Entry 3LDS (X-ray diffraction, 3.00 A resolution); this record covers chains A and P of the 3 polymer chains in the assembly.

# Chain A
Name: DNA-directed DNA polymerase
Source organism: Escherichia phage RB69
Notes: EC 2.7.7.7, 3.1.11.-
Reference sequence: Q38087 (DPOL_BPR69); numbering as in UniProt (aligned over 1-903)
Sequence (903 residues; row label = number of the first residue in the row):
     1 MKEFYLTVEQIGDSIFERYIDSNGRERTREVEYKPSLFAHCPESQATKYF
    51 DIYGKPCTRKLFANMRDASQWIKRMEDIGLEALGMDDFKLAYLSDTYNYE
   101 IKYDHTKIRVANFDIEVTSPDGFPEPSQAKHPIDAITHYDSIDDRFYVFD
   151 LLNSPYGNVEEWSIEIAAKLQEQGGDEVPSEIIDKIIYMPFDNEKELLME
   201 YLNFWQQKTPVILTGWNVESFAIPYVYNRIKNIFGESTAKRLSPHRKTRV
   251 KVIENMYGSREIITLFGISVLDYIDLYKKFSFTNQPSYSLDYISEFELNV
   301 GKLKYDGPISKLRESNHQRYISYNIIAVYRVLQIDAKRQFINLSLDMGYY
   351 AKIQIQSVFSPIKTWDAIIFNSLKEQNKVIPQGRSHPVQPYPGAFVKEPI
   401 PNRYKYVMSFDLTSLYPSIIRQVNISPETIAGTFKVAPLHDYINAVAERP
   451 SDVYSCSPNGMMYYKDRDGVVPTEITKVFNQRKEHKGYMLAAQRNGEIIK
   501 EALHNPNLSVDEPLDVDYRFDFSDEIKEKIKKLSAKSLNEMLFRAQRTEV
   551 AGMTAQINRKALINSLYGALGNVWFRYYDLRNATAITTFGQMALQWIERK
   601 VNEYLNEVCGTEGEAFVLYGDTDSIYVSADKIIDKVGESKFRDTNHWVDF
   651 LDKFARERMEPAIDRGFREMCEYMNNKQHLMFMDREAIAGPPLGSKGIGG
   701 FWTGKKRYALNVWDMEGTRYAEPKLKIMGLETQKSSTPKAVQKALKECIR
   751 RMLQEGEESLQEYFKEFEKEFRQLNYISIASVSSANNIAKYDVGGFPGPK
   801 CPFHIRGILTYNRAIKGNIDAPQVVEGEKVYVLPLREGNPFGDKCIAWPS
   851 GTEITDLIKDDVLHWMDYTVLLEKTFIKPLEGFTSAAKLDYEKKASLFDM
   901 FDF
Sequence notes: engineered mutation Ala222 (Asp in Q38087), Ala327 (Asp in Q38087), Ala561 (Leu in Q38087)
Ion coordination: Mn2+ site 1: Asp114, Glu116; Mn2+ site 2: Asp411, Asp623 (together with 2'-deoxyadenosine 5'-triphosphate); Mn2+ site 3: Asp411, Leu412, Asp623 (together with 2'-deoxyadenosine 5'-triphosphate)
Ligand contacts: 2'-deoxyadenosine 5'-triphosphate (DTP): Asp411, Leu412, Thr413, Ser414, Leu415, Tyr416, Pro417, Arg482, Lys486, Lys560, Asn564, Tyr567, Thr622, Asp623
Curated features (UniProtKB/Swiss-Prot):
  - region: Thr248 to Thr264 (Beta hairpin), Lys705 to Tyr708 (Binding of DNA in B-conformation), Leu897 to Phe903 (Interaction with the polymerase clamp)
  - binding site (Mg(2+)): Asp114, Glu116, Asp411, Leu412, Asp623
  - binding site (substrate): Ser414 to Tyr416, Arg482, Lys560
  - site: Asp621 (Optimization of metal coordination by the polymerase active site), Lys706 (Optimization of metal coordination by the polymerase active site), Asp714 (Essential for viral replication)
  - mutagenesis: Leu415 (L415A/G: Decreases base selectivity by several hundred fold; L415G/F: Increased misinsertion, increased mismatch extension and inefficient proofreading; L415M: No effect on base selectivity), Ser565 (S565G: Increased incorporation efficiency of correct dNMPs; when associated with A-567), Tyr567 (Y567A: Inserts both dCMP and dAMP opposite 8-oxoG rapidly and with equal efficiency. 100-fold increase of dAMP and dGMP when situated opposite guanidinohydantoin ...), Asp621 (D621A: Drastic decrease in the efficiency of incorporation of dGMP), Lys706 (K706A: Almost complete loss of polymerase activity), Asp714 (D714A: Complete loss of viral replication)

# Chain P
Molecule: 14-nt DNA strand
Sequence (14 nucleotides; each row starts with the number of its first residue):
   101 GCGGCTGTCATAAX
Modified positions: DDG (2',3'-dideoxy-guanosine-5'-monophosphate) at position 114

# Interface between chain A and chain P
Pairs across the interface (25):
  Asn284(A) - DA112(P)  phosphate contact
  Asp621(A) - DA113(P)  phosphate contact
  Asp621(A) - DDG_114(P)  sugar contact
  Thr622(A) - DDG_114(P)  sugar contact
  Lys706(A) - DA113(P)  sugar contact
  Tyr708(A) - DDG_114(P)  hydrogen bond to the phosphate
  Met728(A) - DA113(P)  phosphate contact
  Met728(A) - DDG_114(P)  phosphate contact
  Gly729(A) - DA112(P)  phosphate contact
  Gly729(A) - DA113(P)  hydrogen bond to the phosphate
  Gln733(A) - DA112(P)  phosphate contact
  Gln733(A) - DA113(P)  phosphate contact
  Lys734(A) - DA112(P)  phosphate contact
  Ser735(A) - DA112(P)  hydrogen bond to the phosphate
  Ser736(A) - DT111(P)  sugar contact
  Ser783(A) - DA110(P)  hydrogen bond to the phosphate
  Ser783(A) - DT111(P)  phosphate contact
  Ser784(A) - DA110(P)  phosphate contact
  Ser784(A) - DT111(P)  hydrogen bond to the phosphate
  Asn786(A) - DA110(P)  phosphate contact
  Asn787(A) - DC109(P)  phosphate contact
  Lys790(A) - DC109(P)  salt bridge to the phosphate
  Tyr791(A) - DT108(P)  hydrogen bond to the phosphate
  Tyr791(A) - DC109(P)  hydrogen bond to the phosphate
  His804(A) - DA110(P)  salt bridge to the phosphate
Interface residues without a listed pair, chain A (24 interface residues in all): Tyr257, Tyr619, Ile727, Val782, Pro802, Lys829

# Overview
24 residues of chain A face 7 of chain P across their interface, with 7 hydrogen bonds and 2 salt bridges.
Among the polar pairs are Tyr708(A)-DDG_114(P), Gly729(A)-DA113(P) and Ser735(A)-DA112(P). Ligands of chain A:
2'-deoxyadenosine 5'-triphosphate.
Here chain A is DNA-directed DNA polymerase (Escherichia phage RB69) and chain P is a 14-nt DNA strand. Entry
3LDS (Crystal structure of RB69 gp43 with DNA and dATP opposite 8-oxoG) was determined by X-ray diffraction.
